PDB entry 6CS3 | electron microscopy, 3.31 A resolution | chains A and C of the 4 polymer chains in the assembly

== Chain A ==
Protein: viral protein 1
From: Enterovirus D68
UniProtKB: A0A097BW12 (A0A097BW12_9ENTO); residues 1-297 here correspond to UniProt positions 565-861 (UniProt number = residue number + 564)
Amino-acid sequence (297 residues; row label = number of the first residue in the row):
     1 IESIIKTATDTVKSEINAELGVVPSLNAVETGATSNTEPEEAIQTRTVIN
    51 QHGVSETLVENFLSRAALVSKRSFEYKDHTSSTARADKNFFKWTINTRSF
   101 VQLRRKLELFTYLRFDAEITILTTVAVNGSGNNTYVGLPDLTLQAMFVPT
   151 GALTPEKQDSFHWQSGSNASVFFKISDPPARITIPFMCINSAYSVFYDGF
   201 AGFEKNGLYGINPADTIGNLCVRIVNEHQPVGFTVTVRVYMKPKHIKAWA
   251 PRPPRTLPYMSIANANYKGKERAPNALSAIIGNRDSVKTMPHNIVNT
Unresolved in the structure: 16-19, 78-86, 128-136, 290-297

== Chain C ==
Protein: viral protein 2
From: enterovirus D68
UniProtKB: A0A1I9KXX3 (A0A1I9KXX3_9ENTO); residues 1-248 here correspond to UniProt positions 70-317 (UniProt number = residue number + 69)
Amino-acid sequence (248 residues; numbered 1 to 248; the number before each row is that of its first residue):
     1 SPSAEACGYSDRVLQLKLGNSAIVTQEAANYCCAYGEWPNYLPDHEAVAI
    51 DKPTQPETATDRFYTLKSVKWETGSTGWWWKLPDALNNIGMFGQNVQHHY
   101 LYRSGFLIHVQCNATKFHQGALLVVAIPEHQRGAHNTNTSPGFDDIMKGE
   151 EGGTFNHPYVLDDGTSLACATIFPHQWINLRTNNSATIVLPWMNAAPMDF
   201 PLRHNQWTLAIIPVVPLGTRTTSSMVPITVSIAPMCCEFNGLRHAITQ
Unresolved in the structure: 1-11, 245-248

== Interface between chain A and chain C ==
Residue-residue contacts (105; chain A residue first):
  Val-29(A) / Trp-177(C)
  Glu-30(A) / Gln-176(C)
  Glu-30(A) / Trp-177(C)  hydrogen bond (backbone-backbone)
  Glu-30(A) / Asn-179(C)
  Glu-30(A) / Thr-182(C)  hydrogen bond
  Glu-30(A) / Asn-183(C)
  Thr-31(A) / Ala-29(C)
  Thr-31(A) / Asn-30(C)
  Thr-31(A) / Gln-176(C)  hydrogen bond (backbone-side chain)
  Gly-32(A) / His-175(C)
  Thr-111(A) / Glu-129(C)
  Tyr-112(A) / Glu-129(C)  hydrogen bond
  Tyr-112(A) / Met-193(C)  hydrogen bond (side chain-backbone)
  Tyr-112(A) / Asn-194(C)  hydrogen bond
  Tyr-112(A) / Ala-195(C)
  Asn-190(A) / Ala-195(C)
  Asn-190(A) / Ala-196(C)
  Ser-191(A) / Ala-195(C)  hydrogen bond (backbone-backbone)
  Ala-192(A) / Ala-195(C)
  Phe-196(A) / Glu-129(C)
  Phe-196(A) / Gln-131(C)
  Tyr-197(A) / Glu-129(C)
  Tyr-197(A) / Gln-131(C)
  Tyr-197(A) / His-204(C)
  Asp-198(A) / Lys-81(C)  salt bridge
  Asp-198(A) / Glu-129(C)  hydrogen bond (backbone-side chain)
  Asp-198(A) / His-130(C)
  Asp-198(A) / Ile-146(C)
  Asp-198(A) / His-204(C)  hydrogen bond (backbone-side chain)
  Asp-198(A) / Asn-205(C)  hydrogen bond (backbone-backbone)
  Asp-198(A) / Thr-208(C)  hydrogen bond
  Gly-199(A) / Arg-203(C)
  Gly-199(A) / His-204(C)
  Phe-200(A) / Gly-142(C)
  Phe-200(A) / Phe-143(C)  hydrophobic
  Phe-200(A) / Ile-146(C)  hydrophobic
  Phe-200(A) / Met-147(C)  hydrophobic
  Phe-200(A) / Arg-203(C)  hydrogen bond (backbone-backbone)
  Gly-202(A) / Arg-203(C)
  Phe-203(A) / Tyr-100(C)
  Phe-203(A) / Phe-200(C)  hydrophobic
  Phe-203(A) / Arg-203(C)
  Glu-204(A) / Arg-203(C)  hydrogen bond (backbone-side chain)
  Lys-205(A) / Phe-143(C)
  Lys-205(A) / Arg-203(C)
  Tyr-209(A) / His-130(C)  hydrogen bond (side chain-backbone)
  Tyr-209(A) / Gln-131(C)
  Tyr-209(A) / Arg-132(C)  hydrogen bond (side chain-backbone)
  Tyr-209(A) / Pro-141(C)
  Tyr-209(A) / Ile-146(C)  hydrophobic
  Gly-210(A) / Gln-131(C)
  Ala-250(A) / Tyr-35(C)
  Ala-250(A) / Met-193(C)  hydrophobic
  Pro-251(A) / Ile-172(C)  hydrophobic
  Pro-251(A) / Phe-173(C)
  Arg-252(A) / Pro-128(C)  hydrogen bond (side chain-backbone)
  Arg-252(A) / Glu-129(C)  hydrogen bond (side chain-backbone)
  Arg-252(A) / Asp-163(C)  salt bridge
  Arg-252(A) / Ile-172(C)
  Arg-252(A) / Phe-173(C)
  Pro-253(A) / Thr-165(C)
  Pro-253(A) / Ser-166(C)
  Pro-253(A) / Cys-169(C)
  Pro-253(A) / Ala-170(C)  hydrophobic
  Pro-253(A) / Ile-172(C)
  Pro-253(A) / Phe-173(C)
  Pro-254(A) / Cys-169(C)
  Arg-255(A) / Asp-163(C)  hydrogen bond (side chain-backbone)
  Arg-255(A) / Gly-164(C)
  Arg-255(A) / Thr-165(C)
  Thr-256(A) / Gly-164(C)  hydrogen bond (backbone-backbone)
  Thr-256(A) / Thr-165(C)  hydrogen bond (side chain-backbone)
  Thr-256(A) / Ser-166(C)
  Leu-257(A) / Val-160(C)  hydrophobic
  Leu-257(A) / Gly-164(C)  hydrogen bond (backbone-backbone)
  Met-260(A) / Asn-136(C)
  Met-260(A) / Thr-137(C)
  Asn-264(A) / Gln-131(C)
  Asn-264(A) / Asn-138(C)
  Asn-264(A) / Thr-139(C)
  Asn-264(A) / Ser-140(C)  hydrogen bond
  Ala-265(A) / Gln-131(C)
  Ala-265(A) / Gly-133(C)
  Ala-265(A) / Asp-163(C)
  Asn-266(A) / Gly-133(C)
  Asn-266(A) / Ala-134(C)  hydrogen bond (side chain-backbone)
  Asn-266(A) / Thr-137(C)  hydrogen bond (side chain-backbone)
  Asn-266(A) / Asn-138(C)
  Asn-266(A) / Thr-139(C)  hydrogen bond (side chain-backbone)
  Tyr-267(A) / Gly-133(C)
  Tyr-267(A) / Ala-134(C)
  Tyr-267(A) / His-135(C)
  Tyr-267(A) / Asn-136(C)  hydrogen bond (backbone-backbone)
  Tyr-267(A) / His-157(C)
  Tyr-267(A) / Asp-162(C)  hydrogen bond
  Tyr-267(A) / Asp-163(C)
  Tyr-267(A) / Gly-164(C)
  Lys-268(A) / His-135(C)
  Lys-268(A) / Asn-136(C)  hydrogen bond
  Leu-277(A) / His-135(C)
  Leu-277(A) / His-157(C)
  Leu-277(A) / Tyr-159(C)
  Leu-277(A) / Val-160(C)  hydrophobic
  Ile-280(A) / Tyr-159(C)  hydrogen bond (backbone-side chain)
  Ile-280(A) / Val-160(C)  hydrophobic
Also at the interface, not in a pair above, chain A (42 interface residues in all): Ser-194, Val-195, Ala-263, Ser-278, Ala-279, Ile-281
Also at the interface, not in a pair above, chain C (55 interface residues in all): Ile-127, Asn-156, Leu-161, Asp-199, Trp-207

== Summary ==
Chain A and chain C form an interface of 42 and 55 residues respectively; the contacts include 29 hydrogen
bonds and 2 salt bridges. Polar pairs include Asp-198(A)/Lys-81(C), Arg-252(A)/Asp-163(C) and
Glu-30(A)/Thr-182(C).
Chain A is viral protein 1 (Enterovirus D68) and chain C is viral protein 2 (enterovirus D68); the structure,
CryoEM structure of human enterovirus D68 expanded 1 particle (pH 7.2 and 4 degrees Celsius), was determined
by electron microscopy (same publication as 6CRP, 6CRR, 6CRS, 6CRU, 6CS4, 6CS5 and 5 further entries).
